Entry 1I4H (X-ray diffraction, 2.90 A resolution); this record covers chain A.

[Chain A]
Name: Enterotoxin type A
From: Staphylococcus aureus
Reference sequence: P0A0L2 (ETXA_STAAU); residues 1-233 here correspond to UniProt positions 25-257 (UniProt number = residue number + 24)
Sequence (233 residues; each row starts with the number of its first residue):
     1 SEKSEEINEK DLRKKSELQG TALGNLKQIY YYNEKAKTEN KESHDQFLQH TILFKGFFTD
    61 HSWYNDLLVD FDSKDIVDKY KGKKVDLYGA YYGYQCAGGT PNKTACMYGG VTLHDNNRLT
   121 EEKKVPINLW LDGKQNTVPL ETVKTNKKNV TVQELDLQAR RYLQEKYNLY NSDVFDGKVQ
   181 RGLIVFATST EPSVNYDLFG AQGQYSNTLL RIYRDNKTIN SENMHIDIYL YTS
Disordered / not traced: 1-9
Construct notes: engineered mutation Ala-187 (His211 in P0A0L2)
Curated features (UniProtKB/Swiss-Prot):
  - binding site (Zn(2+)): His-225, Asp-227
Disulfide bonds: Cys-96/Cys-106
Ion coordination: Zn2+: His-44, His-225, Asp-227

[Summary]
His-44, His-225 and Asp-227 coordinate Zn2+. UniProt lists Zn2+-binding residues His-225 and Asp-227.
Chain A is Enterotoxin type A (Staphylococcus aureus); the structure, Crystal structure of Zn2+ soaked
Staphylococcal enterotoxin A mutant H187A, was determined by X-ray diffraction together with 1I4G from the
same study.
